Entry 9ICY (X-ray diffraction, 3.00 A resolution); this record covers chains T and A of the 3 polymer chains in the assembly.

[Chain T]
Molecule: 7-nt DNA strand
Sequence (7 nucleotides; row label = number of the first residue in the row):
     1 CATTAGA

[Chain A]
Molecule: Protein (DNA polymerase beta (e.c.2.7.7.7))
From: Homo sapiens
UniProtKB: P06746 (DPOB_HUMAN); residues 2-335 here correspond to UniProt positions 1-334 (UniProt number = residue number - 1)
Amino-acid sequence (335 residues; numbered 1 to 335; the number before each row is that of its first residue):
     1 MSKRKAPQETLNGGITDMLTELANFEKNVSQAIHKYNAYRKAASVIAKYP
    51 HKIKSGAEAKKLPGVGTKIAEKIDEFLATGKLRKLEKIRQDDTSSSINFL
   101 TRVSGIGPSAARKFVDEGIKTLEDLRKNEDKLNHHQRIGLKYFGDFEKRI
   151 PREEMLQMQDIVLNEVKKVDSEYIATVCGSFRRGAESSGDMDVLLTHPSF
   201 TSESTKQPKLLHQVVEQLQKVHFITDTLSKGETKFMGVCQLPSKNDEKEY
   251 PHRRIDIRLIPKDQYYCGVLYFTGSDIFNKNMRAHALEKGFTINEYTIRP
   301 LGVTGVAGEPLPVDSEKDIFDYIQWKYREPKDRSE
Disordered / not traced: 1-8
Metal / ion sites: Na+: Thr101, Val103, Ile106 (shared with 1 residue of chain P)

[How chain T and chain A interact]
Contacting residue pairs - 9 pairs, chain T then chain A:
  DA2(T) - Tyr296(A)  sugar contact
  DT3(T) - Thr233(A)  hydrogen bond to the phosphate
  DT3(T) - Lys234(A)  phosphate contact
  DT4(T) - Ser229(A)  phosphate contact
  DT4(T) - Gly231(A)  phosphate contact
  DT4(T) - Glu232(A)  hydrogen bond to the phosphate
  DT4(T) - Thr233(A)  hydrogen bond to the phosphate
  DT4(T) - Lys234(A)  hydrogen bond to the phosphate
  DA5(T) - Lys230(A)  hydrogen bond to the phosphate
Also at the interface, not in a pair above, chain T (6 interface residues in all): DC1, DG6
Also at the interface, not in a pair above, chain A (10 interface residues in all): Asn133, His134, Glu295

[In short]
The interface between chain T and chain A involves 6 residues on one side and 10 on the other, with 5 hydrogen
bonds. Polar pairs include DT3(T)-Thr233(A), DT4(T)-Glu232(A) and DT4(T)-Thr233(A). Thr101(A), Val103(A) and
Ile106(A) coordinate Na+.
Chain T is a 7-nt DNA strand and chain A is Protein (DNA polymerase beta (e.c.2.7.7.7)) (Homo sapiens); the
structure, DNA polymerase beta (e.c.2.7.7.7) complexed with seven base pairs of DNA (non gapped DNA only), was
determined by X-ray diffraction (same publication as 9ICM, 9ICW and 9ICX).
